Entry 7OWH (X-ray diffraction, 1.85 A resolution); this record covers chains B and C of the 3 polymer chains in the assembly.

[Chain B (and C)]
Name: Adenylate kinase
Organism: Candidatus Odinarchaeota archaeon LCB_4
Notes: EC 2.7.4.3; chain C of this document is another copy of the same molecule, construct and numbering; everything in this record applies to it too
Reference sequence: A0A1Q9N9I8 (A0A1Q9N9I8_ODILC); residue numbers follow UniProt; this construct covers 1-198
Chain sequence (198 residues; each row starts with the number of its first residue):
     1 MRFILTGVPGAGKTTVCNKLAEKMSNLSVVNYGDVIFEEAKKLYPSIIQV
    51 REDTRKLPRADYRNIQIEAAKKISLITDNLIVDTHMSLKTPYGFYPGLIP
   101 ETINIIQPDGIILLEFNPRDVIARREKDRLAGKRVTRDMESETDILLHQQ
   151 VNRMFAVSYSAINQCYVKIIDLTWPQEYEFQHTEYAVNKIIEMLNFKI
Disordered / not traced: 132-137, 198 (chain C: 197-198)
What the authors report for this chain:
  - self-association interface (contacts with another copy of this molecule): Met86 to Pro96
  - mutagenesis - Y44W, M154R/S158R/Y166R: unchanged catalytic activity
  - mutagenesis - M154R/S158R/Y166R: decreased stability

[Interface between chain B and chain C]
Residue-residue contacts (37; chain B residue first):
  Met1(B) - Tyr92(C)  hydrophobic
  Phe3(B) - Tyr92(C)  hydrophobic
  Arg153(B) - Leu147(C)
  Arg153(B) - Gln150(C)  hydrogen bond
  Arg153(B) - Met154(C)
  Met154(B) - Met154(C)  hydrophobic
  Met154(B) - Ser158(C)
  Val157(B) - Met154(C)  hydrophobic
  Val157(B) - Phe155(C)
  Ser158(B) - Met154(C)
  Ser158(B) - Ser158(C)  hydrogen bond
  Ser160(B) - Pro96(C)
  Ser160(B) - Phe155(C)
  Ala161(B) - Phe155(C)
  Ile162(B) - Ile162(C)  hydrophobic
  Gln164(B) - Tyr95(C)  hydrogen bond (backbone-side chain)
  Gln164(B) - Pro96(C)
  Gln164(B) - Leu98(C)
  Gln164(B) - Pro100(C)
  Gln164(B) - Tyr159(C)
  Cys165(B) - Tyr95(C)
  Cys165(B) - Pro96(C)
  Tyr166(B) - Thr90(C)
  Tyr166(B) - Tyr92(C)
  Tyr166(B) - Gly93(C)
  Tyr166(B) - Phe94(C)
  Tyr166(B) - Tyr95(C)  hydrophobic
  Val167(B) - Gly93(C)
  Val167(B) - Phe94(C)  hydrogen bond (backbone-backbone)
  Lys168(B) - Pro91(C)  hydrogen bond (side chain-backbone)
  Lys168(B) - Tyr92(C)
  Lys168(B) - Gly93(C)
  Ile169(B) - Leu147(C)  hydrophobic
  Ile169(B) - Val151(C)  hydrophobic
  Met193(B) - Pro91(C)
  Met193(B) - Tyr92(C)
  Phe196(B) - Pro91(C)  hydrophobic
Other interface residues (no listed pair), chain C (18 interface residues in all): Ile99

[Overview]
17 residues of chain B face 18 of chain C across their interface; the contacts include 5 hydrogen bonds. Among
the polar pairs are Arg153(B)-Gln150(C), Ser158(B)-Ser158(C) and Gln164(B)-Tyr95(C). The paper reports that
M154R/S158R/Y166R of chain B reduce stability; a self-association interface involving Met86(B).
Both chains are Adenylate kinase (Candidatus Odinarchaeota archaeon LCB_4). Entry 7OWH (Odinarchaeota
Adenylate kinase (OdinAK) native structure) was determined by X-ray diffraction together with 7OWE, 7OWJ, 7OWK
and 7OWL from the same study.
